PDB entry 8EW3 | electron microscopy, 2.65 A resolution | chains A and B of the 6 polymer chains in the assembly

# Chain A
Protein: Na(+)-translocating NADH-quinone reductase subunit A
Source organism: Vibrio cholerae O395
Notes: EC 7.2.1.1
UniProtKB: A0A2D2BC37 (A0A2D2BC37_VIBCL); residue numbers follow UniProt; this construct covers 1-446
Sequence (446 residues; numbered 1 to 446; the number before each row is that of its first residue):
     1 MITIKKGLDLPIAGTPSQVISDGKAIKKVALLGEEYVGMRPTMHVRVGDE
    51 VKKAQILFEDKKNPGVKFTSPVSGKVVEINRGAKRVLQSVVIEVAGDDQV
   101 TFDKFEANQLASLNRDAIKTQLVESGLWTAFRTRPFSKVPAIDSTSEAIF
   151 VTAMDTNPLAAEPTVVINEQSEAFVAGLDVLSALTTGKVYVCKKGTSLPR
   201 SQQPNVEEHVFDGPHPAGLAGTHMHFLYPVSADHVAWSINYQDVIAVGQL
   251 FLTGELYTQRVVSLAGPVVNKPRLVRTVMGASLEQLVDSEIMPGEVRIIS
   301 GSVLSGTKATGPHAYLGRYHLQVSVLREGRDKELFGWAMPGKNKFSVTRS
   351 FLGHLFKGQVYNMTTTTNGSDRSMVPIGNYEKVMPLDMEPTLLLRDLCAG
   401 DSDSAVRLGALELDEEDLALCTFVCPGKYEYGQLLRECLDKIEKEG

# Chain B
Protein: Na(+)-translocating NADH-quinone reductase subunit B
Source organism: Vibrio cholerae O395
Notes: EC 7.2.1.1
UniProtKB: A0A085SSI3 (A0A085SSI3_VIBCL); residues 1-415 here = UniProt positions 1-415
Sequence (415 residues; row label = number of the first residue in the row):
     1 MGLKKFLEDIEHHFEPGGKHEKWFALYEAAATLFYTPGLVTKRSSHVRDS
    51 VDLKRIMIMVWLAVFPAMFWGMYNAGGQAIAALNHLYSGDQLAAIVAGNW
   101 HYWLTEMLGGTMSSDAGWGSKMLLGATYFLPIYATVFIVGGFWEVLFCMV
   151 RKHEVNEGFFVTSILFALIVPPTLPLWQAALGITFGVVVAKEVFGGTGRN
   201 FLNPALAGRAFLFFAYPAQISGDLVWTAADGYSGATALSQWAQGGAGALI
   251 NNATGQTITWMDAFIGNIPGSIGEVSTLALMIGAAFIVYMGIASWRIIGG
   301 VMIGMILLSTLFNVIGSDTNAMFNMPWHWHLVLGGFAFGMFFMATDPVSA
   351 SFTNSGKWAYGILIGVMCVLIRVVNPAYPEGMMLAILFANLFAPLFDHVV
   401 VERNIKRRLARYGKQ
Not modelled in the structure: 1-2, 415
Glycans and other covalent adducts: flavin mononucleotide (FMN) linked to Thr236
Ligand contacts:
  - FMN (flavin mononucleotide), molecule 1: Ile169, Leu206, Arg209, Phe213, Trp226, Ala237, Leu238, Ser239, Gly270, Ser271, Glu274, Gly334, Gly335, Phe338, Gly339, Met343, Tyr378, Pro379, Glu380, Gly381, Met382, Met383, Leu384
  - FMN, molecule 2: Phe213, Phe214, Pro217, Ser221, Gly222, Asp223, Gln243, Ala377, Tyr378, Pro379
  - riboflavin (RBF): Ile56, Met57, Val60, Gly158, Val161, Thr162, Leu165, Lys191, Gly196, Thr197, Gly198, Arg199, Asn200, Asn203, Pro204, Ala205, Ile292, Ala293, Phe342, Met343, Thr345, Asp346, Pro347, Val348, Ser349
  - ubiquinone-1 (UQ1): Ala29, Leu33, Lys54, Met57, Ile58, Phe137, Val145, Val155, Asn156, Glu157, Gly158, Phe159, Phe160

# Interface between chain A and chain B
Contacting residue pairs (131; chain A residue first):
  Leu10(A) with Val47(B), hydrophobic
  His225(A) with Tyr412(B)
  Tyr228(A) with Arg411(B)
  Pro229(A) with Arg411(B), hydrogen bond (backbone-side chain); Tyr412(B), hydrophobic
  His234(A) with Arg411(B)
  Arg297(A) with Val40(B); Thr41(B), hydrogen bond (side chain-backbone); His46(B), hydrogen bond
  Ile299(A) with His46(B)
  Val303(A) with Ser45(B), hydrogen bond (backbone-backbone); His46(B), hydrogen bond (backbone-backbone)
  Leu304(A) with Ser44(B); Ser45(B), hydrogen bond (backbone-backbone)
  Gly306(A) with Ser44(B), hydrogen bond (backbone-side chain); His46(B), hydrogen bond (backbone-side chain)
  Lys308(A) with His46(B)
  Leu326(A) with Val47(B), hydrophobic
  Glu328(A) with Val40(B)
  Gly329(A) with Val40(B)
  Arg330(A) with Val40(B)
  Asp331(A) with Thr36(B); Gly38(B)
  Lys332(A) with Lys4(B); Thr36(B); Pro37(B)
  Glu333(A) with Phe34(B); Tyr35(B); Thr36(B), hydrogen bond (backbone-side chain)
  Leu334(A) with Phe34(B); Tyr35(B), hydrophobic
  Phe335(A) with Leu33(B); Phe34(B), hydrogen bond (backbone-backbone)
  Gly336(A) with Thr36(B)
  Trp337(A) with Thr32(B); Leu33(B), hydrogen bond (side chain-backbone); Asp52(B); Lys54(B); Arg55(B), hydrogen bond (backbone-side chain); Ile58(B), hydrophobic
  Ala338(A) with Arg55(B)
  Met339(A) with Arg55(B), hydrogen bond (backbone-side chain)
  Pro340(A) with Arg55(B)
  Lys344(A) with Ser50(B)
  Phe345(A) with Asp49(B); Ser50(B), hydrogen bond (backbone-side chain)
  Ser346(A) with Asp49(B), hydrogen bond; Val51(B)
  Val347(A) with Asp49(B), hydrogen bond (backbone-side chain)
  Thr348(A) with Met290(B)
  Arg349(A) with Tyr289(B), hydrogen bond (side chain-backbone); Met290(B), hydrogen bond (backbone-backbone)
  Ser350(A) with Arg55(B), hydrogen bond (backbone-side chain); Met290(B)
  Phe351(A) with Ser50(B); Val51(B); Arg55(B)
  His354(A) with Tyr289(B), hydrogen bond
  Leu355(A) with Tyr289(B)
  Met363(A) with Val47(B), hydrophobic
  Thr364(A) with Val47(B)
  Thr365(A) with Val40(B); Thr41(B), hydrogen bond (backbone-backbone); His46(B)
  Thr366(A) with Leu39(B); Arg48(B)
  Thr367(A) with Leu39(B), hydrogen bond (backbone-backbone); Val40(B); Thr41(B); Arg48(B)
  Asn368(A) with Arg48(B), hydrogen bond (side chain-backbone); Asp49(B), hydrogen bond (side chain-backbone); Ser50(B); Asp52(B)
  Gly369(A) with Asp52(B)
  Ser370(A) with Pro37(B)
  Arg372(A) with Leu53(B); Glu154(B), salt bridge; Val155(B); Asn156(B); Glu157(B), salt bridge
  Ser373(A) with Asn156(B), hydrogen bond; Thr197(B), hydrogen bond (side chain-backbone); Arg199(B), hydrogen bond
  Met374(A) with Gly198(B)
  Val375(A) with Leu53(B), hydrophobic; Pro347(B), hydrophobic
  Pro376(A) with Pro347(B); Phe352(B), hydrophobic
  Ile377(A) with Ile56(B), hydrophobic; Gly291(B)
  Asn379(A) with Val51(B)
  Glu381(A) with Phe352(B)
  Asp387(A) with Asn404(B), hydrogen bond (backbone-side chain); Arg407(B), salt bridge; Arg408(B), hydrogen bond (backbone-side chain); Tyr412(B)
  Met388(A) with Arg408(B)
  Glu389(A) with Thr353(B); Val400(B); Val401(B)
  Thr391(A) with Phe352(B)
  Leu392(A) with Phe352(B), hydrophobic; Thr353(B); Asp397(B); Val401(B), hydrophobic
  Arg395(A) with Gly198(B), hydrogen bond (side chain-backbone); Phe352(B)
  Arg407(A) with Glu402(B), salt bridge; Ile405(B); Arg408(B), hydrogen bond (backbone-side chain)
  Leu408(A) with Arg408(B), hydrogen bond (backbone-side chain)
  Gly409(A) with Arg408(B)
  Glu412(A) with Arg408(B), salt bridge; Tyr412(B), hydrogen bond
  Ala419(A) with Ser45(B)
  Thr422(A) with Ser45(B); Arg48(B)
  Phe423(A) with Ser45(B); Val47(B); Arg48(B); Asp49(B), hydrogen bond (backbone-backbone)
  Val424(A) with Asp49(B)
  Pro426(A) with Asp52(B); Leu53(B); Ile56(B), hydrophobic
  Lys428(A) with Asp49(B), hydrogen bond (side chain-backbone); Val51(B), hydrogen bond (side chain-backbone)
  Tyr429(A) with Arg199(B)
  Glu430(A) with Arg48(B), salt bridge
  Gln433(A) with Arg43(B), hydrogen bond
Also at the interface, not in a pair above, chain A (74 interface residues in all): Ser302, Ser305, Thr307, Lys382
Also at the interface, not in a pair above, chain B (54 interface residues in all): Glu8, Met59, Ile292, Val348, Asn354

# In short
74 residues of chain A face 54 of chain B across their interface; the contacts include 37 hydrogen bonds and 6
salt bridges. Polar pairs include Arg372(A)-Glu154(B), Arg372(A)-Glu157(B) and Asp387(A)-Arg407(B). Bound to
chain B: riboflavin, ubiquinone-1 and flavin mononucleotide. Covalently linked flavin mononucleotide: at
Thr236(B).
Chain A is Na(+)-translocating NADH-quinone reductase subunit A and chain B is Na(+)-translocating
NADH-quinone reductase subunit B, both from Vibrio cholerae O395; the structure, Cryo EM structure of Vibrio
cholerae NQR, was determined by electron microscopy.
